1KQO - chains E and F of the 6 polymer chains in the assembly; structure by X-ray diffraction, 2.50 A resolution.

[Chain E (and F)]
Molecule: Nicotinamide mononucleotide adenylyl transferase
Source organism: Homo sapiens
Notes: EC 2.7.7.1; chain F of this document is another copy of the same molecule, construct and numbering; everything in this record applies to it too
UniProtKB: Q9HAN9 (NMNA1_HUMAN); residues 1-279 here = UniProt positions 1-279
Amino-acid sequence (279 residues; numbered 1 to 279; the number before each row is that of its first residue):
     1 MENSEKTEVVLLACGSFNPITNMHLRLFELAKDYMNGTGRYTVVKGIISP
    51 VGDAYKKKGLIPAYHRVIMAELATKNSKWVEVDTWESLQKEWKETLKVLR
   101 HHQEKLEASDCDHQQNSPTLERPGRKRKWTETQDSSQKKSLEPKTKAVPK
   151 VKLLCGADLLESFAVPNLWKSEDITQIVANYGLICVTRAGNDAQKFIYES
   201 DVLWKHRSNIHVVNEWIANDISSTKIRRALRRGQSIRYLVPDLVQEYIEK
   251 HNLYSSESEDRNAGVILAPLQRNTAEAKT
Not modelled in the structure: 1-4, 109-146, 276-279
Small-molecule neighbours: nicotinic acid adenine dinucleotide (DND): Cys14, Gly15, Ser16, Phe17, Asn18, Met23, His24, Leu27, Val51, Tyr55, Lys57, Glu86, Trp92, Lys93, Glu94, Thr95, Leu96, Leu154, Cys155, Gly156, Asp158, Leu159, Leu168, Trp169, Lys170, Asp173, Val186, Glu215, Asp220, Ser223, Pro269

[Chain E / chain F interface]
Pairs across the interface (45; chain E residue first):
  Asn22(E) with Asn22(F); Tyr238(F)
  Leu25(E) with Tyr238(F), hydrophobic
  Arg26(E) with Ser235(F), hydrogen bond (side chain-backbone); Ile236(F); Arg237(F), hydrogen bond (side chain-backbone); Leu239(F)
  Glu29(E) with Ser235(F), hydrogen bond; Tyr238(F)
  Asp33(E) with Gln234(F); Ser235(F), hydrogen bond (side chain-backbone)
  Asn76(E) with Arg237(F)
  Lys78(E) with Arg237(F); Tyr238(F)
  Arg188(E) with Arg188(F); Ala218(F)
  Trp216(E) with Asp220(F); Lys225(F), hydrogen bond (backbone-side chain)
  Ile217(E) with Ile221(F), hydrophobic; Lys225(F); Leu239(F), hydrophobic
  Ala218(E) with Ala218(F); Asn219(F); Asp220(F), hydrogen bond (backbone-backbone)
  Asn219(E) with Ala218(F); Asn219(F), hydrogen bond; Ile221(F)
  Asp220(E) with Ile217(F); Ala218(F), hydrogen bond (backbone-backbone)
  Ile221(E) with Ile217(F), hydrophobic
  Lys225(E) with Trp216(F), hydrogen bond (side chain-backbone); Ile217(F)
  Gln234(E) with Asp33(F)
  Ser235(E) with Arg26(F), hydrogen bond (backbone-side chain); Glu29(F), hydrogen bond; Asp33(F), hydrogen bond (backbone-side chain)
  Ile236(E) with Arg26(F)
  Arg237(E) with Arg26(F), hydrogen bond (backbone-side chain); Glu29(F); Asn76(F)
  Tyr238(E) with Asn22(F); Leu25(F), hydrophobic; Glu29(F)
  Leu239(E) with Arg26(F); Ile217(F), hydrophobic
Other interface residues (no listed pair), chain E (23 interface residues in all): Ala73, Ser77
Other interface residues (no listed pair), chain F (23 interface residues in all): Ala73, Ser77, Lys78

[Overview]
The chain E/chain F interface involves 23 residues from each chain; the contacts include 13 hydrogen bonds.
Polar pairs include Arg26(E)-Ser235(F), Arg26(E)-Arg237(F) and Glu29(E)-Ser235(F). Ligands of chain E:
nicotinic acid adenine dinucleotide.
Chain E and chain F are both Nicotinamide mononucleotide adenylyl transferase (Homo sapiens); the structure,
Crystal structure of NMN/NaMN adenylyltransferase complexed with deamido-NAD, was determined by X-ray
diffraction together with 1KR2 and 1KQN from the same study.
